5JNC - chain A; structure by X-ray diffraction, 2.00 A resolution.

[Chain A]
Name: Carbonic anhydrase 4
Source organism: Homo sapiens
Notes: EC 4.2.1.1
UniProtKB: P22748 (CAH4_HUMAN); the construct lacks a stretch of the UniProt sequence and is renumbered around it, so the offset changes along the chain: 1-11 = UniProt 19-29; 12-16 = UniProt 38-42; 20-50 = UniProt 43-73; 51-72 = UniProt 75-96; 6 more segments
Chain sequence (266 residues; each row starts with the number of its first residue; note: 8 numbers in that range are skipped by the numbering (no residue carries them; nothing is unmodelled there); a row labelled like 11A-11H holds insertion residues (11A, then the next letters in order)):
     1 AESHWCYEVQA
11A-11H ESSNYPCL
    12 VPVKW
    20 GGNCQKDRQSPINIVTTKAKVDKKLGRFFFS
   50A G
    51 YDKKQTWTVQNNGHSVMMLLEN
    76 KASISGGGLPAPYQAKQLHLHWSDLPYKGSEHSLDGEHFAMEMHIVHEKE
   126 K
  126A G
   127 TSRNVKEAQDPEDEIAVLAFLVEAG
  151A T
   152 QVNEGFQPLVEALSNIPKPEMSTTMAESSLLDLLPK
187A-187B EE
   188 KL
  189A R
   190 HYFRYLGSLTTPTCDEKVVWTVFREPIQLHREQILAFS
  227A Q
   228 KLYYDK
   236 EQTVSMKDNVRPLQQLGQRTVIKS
Not modelled in the structure: 129-135
Disulfide bonds: Cys-6/Cys-11G, Cys-23/Cys-203
Ion coordination: Zn2+: His-94, His-96, His-119 (together with 4-(aminomethyl)benzene-1-sulfonamide)
Residues lining bound ligands: 4-(aminomethyl)benzene-1-sulfonamide (6LH): Gln-92, His-94, His-96, Glu-106, His-119, Val-121, Val-143, Ser-197, Leu-198, Thr-199, Thr-200, Trp-209
Curated features (UniProtKB/Swiss-Prot):
  - active site: His-64 (Proton donor/acceptor)
  - binding site (Zn(2+)): His-94, His-96, His-119
  - binding site (substrate): Thr-199, Thr-200
  - lipidation: Ser-259 (GPI-anchor amidated serine)

[In short]
Ligands of chain A: 4-(aminomethyl)benzene-1-sulfonamide. The Zn2+ site is built by His-94, His-96 and
His-119. UniProt lists active-site residue His-64, 3 Zn2+-binding residues and substrate-binding residues
Thr-199 and Thr-200.
Chain A is Carbonic anhydrase 4 (Homo sapiens); the structure, Crystal structure for the complex of human
carbonic anhydrase IV and 4-aminomethylbenzene sulfonamide, was determined by X-ray diffraction, deposited
together with 5KU6, 5JN8, 5JN9, 5JNA and 5IPZ.
